PDB entry 7DY6 | electron microscopy, 3.68 A resolution | chains D and G of the 11 polymer chains in the assembly

== Chain D ==
Protein: DNA-directed RNA polymerase subunit beta'
Organism: Escherichia coli (strain K12)
Notes: EC 2.7.7.6
UniProt: P0A8T7 (RPOC_ECOLI); residue numbers follow UniProt; this construct covers 1-1407
Chain sequence (1407 residues; each row starts with the number of its first residue):
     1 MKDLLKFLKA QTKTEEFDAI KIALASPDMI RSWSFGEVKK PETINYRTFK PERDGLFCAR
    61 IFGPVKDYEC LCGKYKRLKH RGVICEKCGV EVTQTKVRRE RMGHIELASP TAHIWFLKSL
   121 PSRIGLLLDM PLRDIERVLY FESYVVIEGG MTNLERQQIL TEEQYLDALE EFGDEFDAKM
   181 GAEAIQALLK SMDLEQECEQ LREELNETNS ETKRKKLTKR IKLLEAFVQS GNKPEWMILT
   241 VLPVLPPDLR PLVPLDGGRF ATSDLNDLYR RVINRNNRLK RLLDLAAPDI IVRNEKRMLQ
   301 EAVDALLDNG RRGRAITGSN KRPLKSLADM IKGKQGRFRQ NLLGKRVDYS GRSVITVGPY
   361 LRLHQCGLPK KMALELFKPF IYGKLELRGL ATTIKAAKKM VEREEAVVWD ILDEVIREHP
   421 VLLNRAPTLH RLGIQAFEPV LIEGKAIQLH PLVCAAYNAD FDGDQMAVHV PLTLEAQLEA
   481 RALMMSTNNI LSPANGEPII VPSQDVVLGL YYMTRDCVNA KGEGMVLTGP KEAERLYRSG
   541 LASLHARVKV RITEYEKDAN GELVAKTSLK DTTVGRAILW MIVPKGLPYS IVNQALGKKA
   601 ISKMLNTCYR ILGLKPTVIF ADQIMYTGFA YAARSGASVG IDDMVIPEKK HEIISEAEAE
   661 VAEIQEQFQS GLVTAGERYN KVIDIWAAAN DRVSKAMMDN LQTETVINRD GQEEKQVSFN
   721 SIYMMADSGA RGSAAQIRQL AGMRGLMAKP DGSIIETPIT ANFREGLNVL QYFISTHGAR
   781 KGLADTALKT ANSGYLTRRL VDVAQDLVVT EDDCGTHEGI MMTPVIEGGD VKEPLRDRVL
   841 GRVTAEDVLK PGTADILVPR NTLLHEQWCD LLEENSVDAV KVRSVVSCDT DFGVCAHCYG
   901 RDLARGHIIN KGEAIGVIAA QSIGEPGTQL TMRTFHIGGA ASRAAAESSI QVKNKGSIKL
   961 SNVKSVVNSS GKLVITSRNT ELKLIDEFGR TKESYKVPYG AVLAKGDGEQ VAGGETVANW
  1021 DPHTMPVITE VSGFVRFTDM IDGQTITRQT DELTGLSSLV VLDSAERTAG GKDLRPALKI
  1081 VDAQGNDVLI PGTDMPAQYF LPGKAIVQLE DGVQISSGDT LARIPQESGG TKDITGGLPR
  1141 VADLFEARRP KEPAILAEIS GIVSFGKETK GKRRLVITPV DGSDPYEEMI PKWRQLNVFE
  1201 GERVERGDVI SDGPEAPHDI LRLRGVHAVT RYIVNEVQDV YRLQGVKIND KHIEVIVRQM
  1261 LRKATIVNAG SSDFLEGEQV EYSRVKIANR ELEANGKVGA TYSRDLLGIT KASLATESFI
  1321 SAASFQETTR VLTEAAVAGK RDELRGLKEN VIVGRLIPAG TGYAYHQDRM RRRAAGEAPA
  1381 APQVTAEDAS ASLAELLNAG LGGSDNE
Disordered / not traced: 1, 342-344, 933-943, 1181-1184, 1298-1299, 1377-1407
Curated features (UniProtKB/Swiss-Prot):
  - binding site (Zn(2+)): Cys70, Cys72, Cys85, Cys88, Cys814, Cys888, Cys895, Cys898
  - binding site (Mg(2+)): Asp460, Asp462, Asp464
  - modified residue: Lys983 (N6-acetyllysine)
  - mutagenesis: Gln504 (Q504P: Resistant to antibiotics salinamide A and B), Asn690 (N690D: Resistant to antibiotics salinamide A and B), Met697 (M697V: Resistant to antibiotics salinamide A and B), Ala735 (A735T: Resistant to antibiotics salinamide A and B), Arg738 (R738C/H/P/S: Resistant to antibiotics salinamide A and B), Ala748 (A748E: Resistant to antibiotics salinamide A and B), Pro758 (P758S/T: Resistant to antibiotics salinamide A and B), Phe763 (F763C: Resistant to antibiotics salinamide A and B), Ser775 (S775A: Resistant to antibiotics salinamide A and B), Ala779 (A779T/V: Resistant to antibiotics salinamide A and B), Arg780 (R780C: Resistant to antibiotics salinamide A and B), Gly782 (G782A/C: Resistant to antibiotics salinamide A and B), 1 further mutagenesis entry in UniProt
Bound ions: Zn2+ site 1: Cys70, Cys72, Cys85, Cys88; Mg2+: Asp460, Asp464; Zn2+ site 2: Cys888, Cys895, Cys898

== Chain G ==
Molecule: 63-nt DNA strand
Sequence (63 nucleotides; each row starts with the number of its first residue; numbers below 1 keep their minus sign (DT-2 is residue -2)):
    -2 TCCCCTGCAT CCGTGACAGC TCCCATTATA GCACAATTTA ACACTTTTGT CAATCATTTT
    58 GTT
Disordered / not traced: -2 to -1, 14-25, 29

== How chain D and chain G interact ==
Contacting residue pairs (8; chain D residue first):
  Leu120(D) with DG10(G), sugar contact
  Arg311(D) with DT11(G), salt bridge to the phosphate
  Tyr795(D) with DA13(G), sugar contact
  Arg798(D) with DA13(G), salt bridge to the phosphate
  Lys1172(D) with DG4(G), salt bridge to the phosphate
  Gln1326(D) with DG12(G), phosphate contact
  Glu1327(D) with DT11(G), sugar contact; DG12(G), phosphate contact
Interface residues without a listed pair, chain D (11 interface residues in all): Lys118, Ala791, Thr1328, Arg1330

== Overview ==
11 residues of chain D face 5 of chain G across their interface; the contacts include 3 salt bridges. Among
the polar pairs are Arg311(D)-DT11(G), Arg798(D)-DA13(G) and Lys1172(D)-DG4(G). From UniProt: 8 Zn2+-binding
residues, 3 Mg2+-binding residues and 13 mutagenesis sites on chain D.
Chain D is DNA-directed RNA polymerase subunit beta' (Escherichia coli (strain K12)) and chain G is a 63-nt
DNA strand; the structure, A refined cryo-EM structure of an Escherichia coli RNAP-promoter open complex (RPo)
with SspA, was determined by electron microscopy.
